6BTM - chains C and D of the 6 polymer chains in the assembly; structure by electron microscopy, 3.40 A resolution.

# Chain C
Molecule: Alternative Complex III subunit C
From: Flavobacterium johnsoniae UW101
UniProt: A5FJF3 (A5FJF3_FLAJ1); residues 1-466 here = UniProt positions 1-466
Amino-acid sequence (466 residues; numbered 1 to 466; the number before each row is that of its first residue):
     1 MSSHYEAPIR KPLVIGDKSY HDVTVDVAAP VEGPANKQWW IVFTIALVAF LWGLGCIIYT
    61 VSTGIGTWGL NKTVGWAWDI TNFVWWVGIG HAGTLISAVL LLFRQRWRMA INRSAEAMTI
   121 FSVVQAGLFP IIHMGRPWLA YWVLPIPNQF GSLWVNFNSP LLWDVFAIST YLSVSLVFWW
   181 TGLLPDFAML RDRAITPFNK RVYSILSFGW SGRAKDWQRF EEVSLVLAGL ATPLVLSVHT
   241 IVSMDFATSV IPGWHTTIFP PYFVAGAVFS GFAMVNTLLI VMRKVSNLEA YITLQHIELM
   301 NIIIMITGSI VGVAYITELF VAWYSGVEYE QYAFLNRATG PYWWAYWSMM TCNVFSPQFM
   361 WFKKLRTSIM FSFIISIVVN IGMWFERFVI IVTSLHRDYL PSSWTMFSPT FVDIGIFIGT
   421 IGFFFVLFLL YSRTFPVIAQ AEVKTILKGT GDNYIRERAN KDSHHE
Disordered / not traced: 1-3, 461-466
Ligand contacts: heme c (HEC): W142, F150, L153

# Chain D
Molecule: Alternative Complex III subunit D
From: Flavobacterium johnsoniae UW101
UniProt: A5FJF4 (A5FJF4_FLAJ1); residue numbers follow UniProt; this construct covers 1-174
Amino-acid sequence (174 residues; each row starts with the number of its first residue):
     1 MSNKVIYAIY NDDDVLMNAV KKTRAAHHHI EEVFTPFPVH GLDKAMGLAP TRLAICAFLY
    61 GCVGISVATT MMSYIMIHDW PQDIGGKPSF SFIQNMPSFV PIMFEMTVFF AAHLMVITFY
   121 MRSRLWPFKQ AENPDVRTTD DHFLIEVAVN DNEAELVSFF EGTGAVEVKV IEKN
Disordered / not traced: 1, 174

# Interface between chain C and chain D
Residue-residue contacts (101):
  Y20(C) - F37(D)  hydrophobic
  H21(C) - D140(D)  salt bridge
  H21(C) - D141(D)  salt bridge
  T24(C) - D140(D)  hydrogen bond
  L153(C) - W80(D)  hydrophobic
  W154(C) - I75(D)  hydrophobic
  W154(C) - D79(D)  hydrogen bond
  V155(C) - I75(D)
  V155(C) - M76(D)
  N156(C) - M76(D)
  N156(C) - I84(D)
  F157(C) - M71(D)  hydrophobic
  F157(C) - M72(D)  hydrophobic
  F157(C) - I75(D)  hydrophobic
  F157(C) - M76(D)
  F157(C) - S98(D)
  F157(C) - F99(D)
  F157(C) - I102(D)  hydrophobic
  N158(C) - M76(D)
  N158(C) - N95(D)  hydrogen bond
  N158(C) - S98(D)  hydrogen bond
  W163(C) - S98(D)  hydrogen bond (side chain-backbone)
  W163(C) - P101(D)  hydrophobic
  W163(C) - I102(D)
  F166(C) - I102(D)  hydrophobic
  F166(C) - M106(D)  hydrophobic
  T170(C) - E105(D)  hydrogen bond
  T170(C) - F109(D)
  S173(C) - H113(D)  hydrogen bond
  V174(C) - H113(D)
  V177(C) - H113(D)
  T181(C) - Y120(D)  hydrogen bond
  L184(C) - L125(D)  hydrophobic
  R191(C) - A131(D)
  R191(C) - N133(D)
  D192(C) - N133(D)  hydrogen bond
  D192(C) - V136(D)
  D192(C) - T139(D)  hydrogen bond
  R193(C) - D140(D)  salt bridge
  S204(C) - P127(D)
  I205(C) - P127(D)
  I205(C) - F128(D)  hydrophobic
  S207(C) - P127(D)
  F208(C) - Y120(D)
  F208(C) - L125(D)  hydrophobic
  F208(C) - W126(D)
  F208(C) - P127(D)
  G209(C) - L125(D)
  G209(C) - W126(D)
  G209(C) - K129(D)
  W210(C) - L125(D)  hydrophobic
  S211(C) - F34(D)
  S211(C) - E132(D)  hydrogen bond (side chain-backbone)
  S211(C) - N133(D)  hydrogen bond
  G212(C) - F34(D)
  G212(C) - T35(D)  hydrogen bond (backbone-backbone)
  R213(C) - E32(D)
  R213(C) - V33(D)
  R213(C) - F34(D)
  R213(C) - E132(D)  salt bridge
  A214(C) - V33(D)  hydrogen bond (backbone-backbone)
  A214(C) - L42(D)  hydrophobic
  A214(C) - M46(D)  hydrophobic
  A214(C) - L48(D)  hydrophobic
  K215(C) - E32(D)  salt bridge
  W217(C) - T35(D)  hydrogen bond
  W217(C) - P36(D)
  W217(C) - F37(D)  hydrophobic
  W217(C) - P38(D)  hydrophobic
  Q218(C) - D43(D)  hydrogen bond
  Q218(C) - A49(D)
  Q218(C) - T51(D)
  R219(C) - T51(D)
  R219(C) - F119(D)
  R219(C) - R122(D)  hydrogen bond (side chain-backbone)
  R219(C) - S123(D)  hydrogen bond
  F220(C) - F119(D)
  E221(C) - P38(D)
  E221(C) - H40(D)  salt bridge
  E222(C) - T51(D)
  E222(C) - A54(D)
  V223(C) - L53(D)  hydrophobic
  V223(C) - F119(D)  hydrophobic
  L227(C) - V116(D)  hydrophobic
  L230(C) - A112(D)  hydrophobic
  P233(C) - F104(D)  hydrophobic
  L234(C) - E105(D)
  L234(C) - V108(D)  hydrophobic
  S237(C) - F104(D)
  S237(C) - E105(D)  hydrogen bond
  I241(C) - P101(D)
  I241(C) - E105(D)
  A441(C) - F37(D)
  A441(C) - P38(D)
  K444(C) - F37(D)
  K444(C) - D140(D)  salt bridge
  T445(C) - F37(D)
  T445(C) - P38(D)
  T445(C) - H40(D)
  K448(C) - D12(D)  salt bridge
  K448(C) - D14(D)  salt bridge
Also at the interface, not in a pair above, chain C (57 interface residues in all): S152, A167, W180, A188, M189, D216, V226, V238, M244
Also at the interface, not in a pair above, chain D (58 interface residues in all): A111, M115, Q130, P134

# Overview
57 residues of chain C and 58 residues of chain D are in contact; the contacts include 19 hydrogen bonds and 9
salt bridges. Polar pairs include H21(C)-D140(D), H21(C)-D141(D) and R193(C)-D140(D). Ligands of chain C: heme
c.
Here chain C is Alternative Complex III subunit C and chain D is Alternative Complex III subunit D, both from
Flavobacterium johnsoniae UW101. Entry 6BTM (Structure of Alternative Complex III from Flavobacterium
johnsoniae (Wild Type)) was determined by electron microscopy.
